3DRT - chains A and C of the 3 polymer chains in the assembly; structure by X-ray diffraction, 3.30 A resolution.

Chain A:
Protein: 2F5 Fab' light chain
Source organism: Homo sapiens
Notes: antibody fragment or engineered binder
Chain sequence (214 residues; each row starts with the number of its first residue):
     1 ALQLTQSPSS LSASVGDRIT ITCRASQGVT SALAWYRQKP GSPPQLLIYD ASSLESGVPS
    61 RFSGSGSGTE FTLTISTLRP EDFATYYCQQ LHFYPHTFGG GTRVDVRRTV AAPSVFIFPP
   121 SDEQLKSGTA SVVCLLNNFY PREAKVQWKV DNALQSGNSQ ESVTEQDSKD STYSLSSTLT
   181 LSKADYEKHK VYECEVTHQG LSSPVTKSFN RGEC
Disordered / not traced: 214
Disulfides: Cys23-Cys88, Cys134-Cys194

Chain C:
Protein: scrHyb3K construct
Chain sequence (35 residues; row label = number of the first residue in the row; numbers below 1 keep their minus sign (Gly-22 is residue -22)):
   -22 GIGAFGLLGF LAAGSKKXKN EQELLELDKW ASLWN
Disordered / not traced: -22 to 2, 9-12
Modified residues: ACA (6-aminohexanoic acid) at position -5

Chain A / chain C interface:
Contacting residue pairs (11):
  Leu91(A) with Asp5(C)
  His92(A) with Leu4(C); Asp5(C), hydrogen bond (backbone-backbone)
  Phe93(A) with Glu3(C); Leu4(C), hydrophobic; Asp5(C)
  Tyr94(A) with Glu3(C), hydrogen bond (backbone-backbone); Leu4(C); Asp5(C), hydrogen bond; Lys6(C), hydrogen bond (side chain-backbone)
  His96(A) with Asp5(C), salt bridge
Interface residues without a listed pair, chain C (5 interface residues in all): Ala8

In short:
Chain A and chain C each contribute 5 residues to their interface, with 4 hydrogen bonds and 1 salt bridge.
Polar pairs include His96(A)-Asp5(C), Tyr94(A)-Asp5(C) and Tyr94(A)-Lys6(C).
Here chain A is 2F5 Fab' light chain (Homo sapiens) and chain C is scrHyb3K construct. Entry 3DRT (Crystal
structure of the HIV-1 broadly neutralizing antibody 2F5 in complex with the gp41 scrambledFP-MPER scrHyb3K
...) was determined by X-ray diffraction together with 3EGS from the same study.
